PDB entry 8XA2 | electron microscopy, 4.00 A resolution | chains F and V of the 8 polymer chains in the assembly

Chain F:
Protein: Major capsid protein
Organism: Human alphaherpesvirus 3
UniProtKB: Q6QCL5 (Q6QCL5_HHV3); residues 25-1394 here = UniProt positions 25-1394
Amino-acid sequence (1370 residues; numbered 25 to 1394; the number before each row is that of its first residue):
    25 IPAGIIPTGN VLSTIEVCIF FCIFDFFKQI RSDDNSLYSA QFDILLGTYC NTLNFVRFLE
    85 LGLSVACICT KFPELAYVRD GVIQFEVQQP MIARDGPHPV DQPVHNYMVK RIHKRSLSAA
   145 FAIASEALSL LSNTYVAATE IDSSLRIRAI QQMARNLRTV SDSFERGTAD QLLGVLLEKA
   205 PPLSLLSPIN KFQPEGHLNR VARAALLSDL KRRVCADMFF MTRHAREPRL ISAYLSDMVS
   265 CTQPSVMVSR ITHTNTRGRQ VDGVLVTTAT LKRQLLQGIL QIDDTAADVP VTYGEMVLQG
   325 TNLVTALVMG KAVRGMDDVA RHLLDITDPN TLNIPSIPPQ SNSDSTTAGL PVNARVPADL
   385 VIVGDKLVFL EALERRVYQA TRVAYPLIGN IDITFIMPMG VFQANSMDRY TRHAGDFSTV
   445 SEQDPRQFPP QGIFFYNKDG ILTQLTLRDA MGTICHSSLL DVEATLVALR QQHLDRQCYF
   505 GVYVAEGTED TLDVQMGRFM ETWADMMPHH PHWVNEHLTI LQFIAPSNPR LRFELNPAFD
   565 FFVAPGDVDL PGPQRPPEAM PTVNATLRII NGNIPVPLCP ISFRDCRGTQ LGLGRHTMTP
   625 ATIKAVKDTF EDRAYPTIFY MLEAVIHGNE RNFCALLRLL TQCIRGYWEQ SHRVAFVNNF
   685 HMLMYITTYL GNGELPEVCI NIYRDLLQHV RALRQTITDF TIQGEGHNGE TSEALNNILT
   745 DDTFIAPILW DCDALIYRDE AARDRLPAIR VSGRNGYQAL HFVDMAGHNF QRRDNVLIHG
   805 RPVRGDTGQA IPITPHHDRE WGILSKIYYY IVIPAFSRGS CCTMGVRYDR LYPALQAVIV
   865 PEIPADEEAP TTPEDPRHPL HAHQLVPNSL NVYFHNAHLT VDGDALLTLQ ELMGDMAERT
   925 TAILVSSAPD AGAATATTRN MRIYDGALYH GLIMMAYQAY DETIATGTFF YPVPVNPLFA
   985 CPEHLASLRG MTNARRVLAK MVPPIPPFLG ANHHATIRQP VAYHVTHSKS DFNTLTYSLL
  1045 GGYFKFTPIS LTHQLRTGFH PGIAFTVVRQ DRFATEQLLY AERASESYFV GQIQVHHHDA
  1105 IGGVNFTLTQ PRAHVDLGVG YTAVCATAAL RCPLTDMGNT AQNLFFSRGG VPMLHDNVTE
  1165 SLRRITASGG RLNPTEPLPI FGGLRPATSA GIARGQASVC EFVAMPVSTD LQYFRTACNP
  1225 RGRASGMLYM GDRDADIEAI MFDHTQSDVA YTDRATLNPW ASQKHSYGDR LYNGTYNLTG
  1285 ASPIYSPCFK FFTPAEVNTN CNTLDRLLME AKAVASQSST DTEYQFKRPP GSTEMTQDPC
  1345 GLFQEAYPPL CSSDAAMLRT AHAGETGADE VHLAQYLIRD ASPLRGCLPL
Unresolved in the structure: 46-80, 317-377, 1230-1348
Disulfide bonds: Cys-846/Cys-985
Construct notes: conflict Ile-43 (Ala in Q6QCL5), Phe-44 (His in Q6QCL5), Phe-45 (Arg in Q6QCL5), Ala-161 (Asp in Q6QCL5), Ala-162 (Gly in Q6QCL5), Ser-185 (Leu in Q6QCL5), Ala-814 (Gly in Q6QCL5)

Chain V:
Protein: Tri2B
Organism: Human alphaherpesvirus 3
Amino-acid sequence (263 residues; each row starts with the number of its first residue; note: 50 numbers in that range are skipped by the numbering (no residue carries them; nothing is unmodelled there)):
     3 AMPFEIEVLL PGEISPAETS ALQKCEGKII TFSTLRHRAS LVDIALSSYY INGAPPDTLS
    63 LLEAYRMRFA AVITRVIPGK LLAHAIGVGT PTPGLFIQNT SPVDLCNGDY ICLLPPVFGS
   123 ADEIRLDSVG LEIVFPLTIP QTLMREIIAK VVARAVERTA A
   175 DVICYNGRRY ELETNLQHRD GSDAAIRTLV LNLMFSINEG TTLILTLITR LL
   266 RFPIYEAISS WISTSSRLGD TLGTRAILRV CVFDGPSTVH PGDRTAVIQV

How chain F and chain V interact:
Residue-residue contacts (7; chain F residue first):
  Arg-118(F) with Asp-299(V)
  His-122(F) with Phe-298(V)
  Val-124(F) with Phe-98(V); Phe-298(V), hydrophobic
  Gln-126(F) with Phe-98(V)
  Gly-220(F) with His-305(V)
  His-221(F) with His-305(V), hydrogen bond
Also at the interface, not in a pair above, chain F (9 interface residues in all): Pro-123, Glu-219, Asn-223
Also at the interface, not in a pair above, chain V (7 interface residues in all): Arg-182, Pro-306, Ala-311

Overview:
The interface between chain F and chain V involves 9 residues on one side and 7 on the other, with 1 hydrogen
bond. The hydrogen-bonded pair is His-221(F)/His-305(V).
Here chain F is Major capsid protein and chain V is Tri2B, both from Human alphaherpesvirus 3. Entry 8XA2
(Penton capsomer of the VZV B-Capsid) was determined by electron microscopy (same publication as 8X9W, 8X9X,
8X9Y, 8X9Z, 8XA0, 8XA1 and 8XA3).
